2Z37 - chain A; structure by X-ray diffraction, 1.53 A resolution.

== Chain A ==
Name: Chitinase
Source organism: Brassica juncea
Notes: EC 3.2.1.14; fragment: catalytic module
UniProt: Q9SQF7 (Q9SQF7_BRAJU); residue numbers follow UniProt; this construct covers 146-389
Sequence (244 residues; numbered 146 to 389; the number before each row is that of its first residue):
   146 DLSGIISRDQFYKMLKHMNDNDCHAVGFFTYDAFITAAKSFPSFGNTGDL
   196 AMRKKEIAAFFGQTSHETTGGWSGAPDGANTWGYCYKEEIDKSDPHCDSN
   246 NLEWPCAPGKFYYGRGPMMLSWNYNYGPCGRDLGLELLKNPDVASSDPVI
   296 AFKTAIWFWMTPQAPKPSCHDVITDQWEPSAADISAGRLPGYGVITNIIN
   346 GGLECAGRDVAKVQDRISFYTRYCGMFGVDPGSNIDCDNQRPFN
Cystine bridges: Cys-168/Cys-230, Cys-242/Cys-251, Cys-350/Cys-382

== In short ==
Chain A is Chitinase (Brassica juncea); the structure, Crystal structure of Brassica juncea chitinase
catalytic module (Bjchi3), was determined by X-ray diffraction (same publication as 2Z38 and 2Z39).
